PDB entry 1E3O | X-ray diffraction, 1.90 A resolution | chains B and C of the 3 polymer chains in the assembly

== Chain B ==
Molecule: 11-nt DNA strand
Sequence (11 nucleotides; row label = number of the first residue in the row):
   201 TCCTCATGCA T

== Chain C ==
Name: Octamer-binding transcription factor 1
Organism: Homo sapiens
Notes: fragment: dna-binding domain
Reference sequence: P14859 (OCT1_HUMAN); the construct has insertions or renumbered stretches relative to UniProt, so the offset changes along the chain: 1-76 = UniProt 280-355; 78-160 = UniProt 356-438
Sequence (160 residues; row label = number of the first residue in the row):
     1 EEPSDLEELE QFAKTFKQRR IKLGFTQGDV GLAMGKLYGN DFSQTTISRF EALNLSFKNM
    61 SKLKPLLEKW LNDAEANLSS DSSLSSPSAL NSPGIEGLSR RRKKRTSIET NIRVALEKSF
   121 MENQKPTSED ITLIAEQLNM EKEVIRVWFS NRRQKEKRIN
Disordered / not traced: 76-103
Differences from the reference sequence: engineered mutation Ser61 (Cys340 in P14859), Ser150 (Cys428 in P14859); conflict Ala76 (Asn355 in P14859), Met121 (Leu399 in P14859), Asp130 (Glu408 in P14859), Leu133 (Met411 in P14859), Glu136 (Asp414 in P14859); insertion (77)
Reported in the primary citation:
  - binding site for the 11-nt DNA strand: Gln44, Thr45, Arg49, Ser107, Asn151, Gln154
  - self-association interface (contacts with another copy of this molecule): Lys157 to Asn160
  - mutagenesis - I159D/N160A: abolished binding to MORE
  - mutagenesis - I159D/N160A: unchanged binding to PORE
  - mutagenesis - I21Y: abolished binding to PORE
  - mutagenesis - I21Y: unchanged binding to MORE
  - post-translational modification sites: Ser107 (citing earlier work)
  - mutagenesis - S107E: abolished binding to DNA

== How chain B and chain C interact ==
Residue-residue contacts (29; chain B residue first):
  DC202(B) with Ser128(C), hydrogen bond to the phosphate
  DC203(B) with Arg146(C), salt bridge to the phosphate; Arg153(C), phosphate contact
  DT204(B) with Ser150(C), base contact; Arg153(C), salt bridge to the phosphate
  DC205(B) with Lys58(C), salt bridge to the phosphate; Gln154(C), base contact; Lys157(C), salt bridge to the phosphate
  DA206(B) with Ser56(C), hydrogen bond to the phosphate; Lys58(C), phosphate contact; Asn59(C), phosphate contact; Lys62(C), hydrogen bond to the phosphate; Gln154(C), hydrogen bond to the base
  DT207(B) with Phe42(C), phosphate contact; Thr46(C), sugar contact; Arg49(C), base contact; Asn59(C), hydrogen bond to the phosphate; Lys62(C), salt bridge to the phosphate; Leu63(C), phosphate contact; Gln154(C), base contact
  DG208(B) with Asp41(C), phosphate contact; Phe42(C), phosphate contact; Ser43(C), hydrogen bond to the phosphate; Thr45(C), base contact; Thr46(C), hydrogen bond to the phosphate; Arg49(C), hydrogen bond to the base
  DC209(B) with Thr45(C), hydrogen bond to the base
  DA210(B) with Thr45(C), hydrogen bond to the base; Arg105(C), sugar contact
Interface residues without a listed pair, chain C (21 interface residues in all): Gln44, Leu55, Ile131

== In short ==
9 residues of chain B and 21 residues of chain C are in contact, with 10 hydrogen bonds and 5 salt bridges.
Polar contacts include DA206(B)-Gln154(C), DG208(B)-Arg49(C) and DC209(B)-Thr45(C). From the paper: a binding
site for the 11-nt DNA strand at Gln44(C), Thr45(C) and Arg49(C) among others; I159D/N160A of chain C abolish
binding to MORE; 3 substitutions were tested in all.
Here chain B is an 11-nt DNA strand and chain C is Octamer-binding transcription factor 1 (Homo sapiens).
Entry 1E3O (Crystal structure of Oct-1 POU dimer bound to MORE) was determined by X-ray diffraction, deposited
together with 1HF0.
